8XGX - chains A and B; structure by X-ray diffraction, 2.41 A resolution.

Chain A (and B):
Protein: Glycosyltransferase family 25 protein
Organism: Aggregatibacter actinomycetemcomitans NUM4039
Notes: chain B of this document is another copy of the same molecule, construct and numbering; everything in this record applies to it too
UniProtKB: A0A5D0ENI3 (A0A5D0ENI3_AGGAC); numbering as in UniProt (aligned over 1-233)
Sequence (251 residues; each row starts with the number of its first residue):
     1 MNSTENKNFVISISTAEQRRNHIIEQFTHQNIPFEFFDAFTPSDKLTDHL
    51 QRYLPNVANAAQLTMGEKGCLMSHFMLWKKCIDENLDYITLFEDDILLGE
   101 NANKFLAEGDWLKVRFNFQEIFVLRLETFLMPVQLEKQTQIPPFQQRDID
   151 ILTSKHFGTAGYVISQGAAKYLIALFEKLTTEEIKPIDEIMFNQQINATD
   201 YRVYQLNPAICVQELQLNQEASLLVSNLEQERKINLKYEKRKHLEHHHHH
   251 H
Unresolved in the structure: 1-4, 215-251 (chain B: 1-4, 216-251)
Construct notes: expression tag (234-251)

Chain A / chain B interface:
Residue-residue contacts - 87 pairs, chain A then chain B:
  E100(A) with R147(B)
  K104(A) with F144(B); Q145(B)
  F105(A) with F144(B), hydrophobic; Q145(B); R147(B)
  W111(A) with F144(B), hydrophobic
  R115(A) with P142(B), hydrogen bond (side chain-backbone); P143(B), hydrogen bond (side chain-backbone); F144(B)
  F116(A) with I141(B), hydrophobic
  F129(A) with V133(B); L135(B), hydrophobic
  M131(A) with M131(B), hydrophobic
  P132(A) with P132(B), hydrophobic
  Q134(A) with F129(B); L130(B); P132(B)
  L135(A) with F129(B), hydrophobic; Q205(B); N207(B)
  I141(A) with R115(B); F116(B), hydrophobic; Y204(B)
  P142(A) with R115(B), hydrogen bond (backbone-side chain)
  P143(A) with R115(B), hydrogen bond (backbone-side chain)
  F144(A) with K104(B); F105(B), hydrophobic; W111(B), hydrophobic; R115(B)
  Q145(A) with K104(B); F105(B)
  R147(A) with F105(B); L206(B); N207(B); P208(B), hydrogen bond (side chain-backbone); A209(B), hydrogen bond (side chain-backbone); I210(B)
  D148(A) with Q205(B); L206(B); N207(B), hydrogen bond (backbone-backbone)
  I149(A) with Y204(B), hydrophobic; Q205(B)
  D150(A) with Y204(B); Q205(B), hydrogen bond (backbone-backbone); N207(B), hydrogen bond
  I151(A) with V203(B); Y204(B), hydrophobic
  L152(A) with R125(B); I196(B); V203(B), hydrogen bond (backbone-backbone)
  T153(A) with I196(B); N197(B)
  S154(A) with N193(B)
  E182(A) with K178(B), salt bridge
  E183(A) with E183(B)
  K185(A) with Q194(B), hydrogen bond (side chain-backbone)
  E189(A) with N197(B), hydrogen bond
  F192(A) with V133(B)
  N193(A) with P132(B); V133(B); N193(B), hydrogen bond
  Q194(A) with K185(B), hydrogen bond (backbone-side chain); Q194(B)
  I196(A) with V133(B), hydrophobic; L152(B), hydrophobic; T153(B); S154(B)
  N197(A) with S154(B), hydrogen bond; E189(B)
  V203(A) with I151(B); L152(B), hydrogen bond (backbone-backbone)
  Y204(A) with I141(B); I149(B), hydrophobic; D150(B)
  Q205(A) with L135(B); D148(B); I149(B); D150(B), hydrogen bond (backbone-backbone); L152(B)
  L206(A) with D148(B)
  N207(A) with R147(B); D148(B), hydrogen bond (backbone-backbone); D150(B), hydrogen bond
  P208(A) with R147(B), hydrogen bond (backbone-side chain)
  A209(A) with R147(B), hydrogen bond (backbone-side chain)
  I210(A) with R147(B)
Other interface residues (no listed pair), chain A (45 interface residues in all): L124, R125, F157, R202
Other interface residues (no listed pair), chain B (45 interface residues in all): N101, L124, F192, Q195

In short:
The chain A/chain B interface involves 45 residues from each chain; the contacts include 21 hydrogen bonds and
1 salt bridge. Polar contacts include E182(A)-K178(B), R115(A)-P142(B) and R115(A)-P143(B).
Chain A and chain B are both Glycosyltransferase family 25 protein (Aggregatibacter actinomycetemcomitans
NUM4039); the structure, beta-1,4-galacosyltransferase, was determined by X-ray diffraction (same publication
as 8XC8, 8XKD, 8XLZ and 8XOC).
